Entry 4YJ3 (X-ray diffraction, 3.75 A resolution); this record covers chains C and D of the 6 polymer chains in the assembly.

# Chain C
Molecule: Tubulin alpha-1B chain
Source organism: Bos taurus
UniProt: P81947 (TBA1B_BOVIN); numbering as in UniProt (aligned over 1-451)
Amino-acid sequence (451 residues; each row starts with the number of its first residue):
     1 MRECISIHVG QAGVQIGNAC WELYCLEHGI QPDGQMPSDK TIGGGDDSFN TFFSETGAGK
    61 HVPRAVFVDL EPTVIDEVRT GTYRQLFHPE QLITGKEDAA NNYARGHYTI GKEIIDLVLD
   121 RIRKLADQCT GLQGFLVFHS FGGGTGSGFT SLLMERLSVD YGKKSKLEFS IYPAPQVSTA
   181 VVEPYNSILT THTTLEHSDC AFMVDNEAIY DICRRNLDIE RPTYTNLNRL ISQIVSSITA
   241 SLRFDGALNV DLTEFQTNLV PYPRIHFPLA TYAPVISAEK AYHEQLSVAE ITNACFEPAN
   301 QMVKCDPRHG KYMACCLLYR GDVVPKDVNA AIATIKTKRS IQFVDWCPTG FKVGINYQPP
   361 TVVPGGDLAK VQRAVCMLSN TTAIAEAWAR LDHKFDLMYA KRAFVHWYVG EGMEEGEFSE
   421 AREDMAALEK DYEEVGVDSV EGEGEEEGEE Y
Disordered / not traced: 441-451
Ion coordination: Ca2+: Asp39, Thr41, Gly44, Glu55
Residues lining bound ligands:
  - 4EE (6-(4-ethoxyphenyl)-3-(2-methoxyphenyl)-7H-[1,2,4]triazolo[3,4-b][1,3,4]thiadiazine): Thr179, Ala180, Val181
  - GTP (guanosine-5'-triphosphate): Gly10, Gln11, Ala12, Gln15, Ile16, Asp69, Asp98, Ala99, Ala100, Asn101, Asn102, Ser140, Gly143, Gly144, Thr145, Gly146, Ile171, Val177, Thr179, Glu183, Asn206, Tyr224, Leu227, Asn228, Ile231
From the paper describing this entry:
  - binding site for 4EE: Val181

# Chain D
Molecule: Tubulin beta-2B chain
Source organism: Bos taurus
UniProt: Q6B856 (TBB2B_BOVIN); the author numbering skips numbers that UniProt does not, so the offset changes along the chain: 1-42 = UniProt 1-42; 45-360 = UniProt 43-358; 369-455 = UniProt 359-445
Amino-acid sequence (445 residues; each row starts with the number of its first residue; note: 10 numbers in that range are skipped by the numbering (no residue carries them; nothing is unmodelled there)):
     1 MREIVHIQAG QCGNQIGAKF WEVISDEHGI DPTGSYHGDS DL
    45 QLERINVYYN EATGNKYVPR AILVDLEPGT MDSVRSGPFG QIFRPDNFVF GQSGAGNNWA
   105 KGHYTEGAEL VDSVLDVVRK ESESCDCLQG FQLTHSLGGG TGSGMGTLLI SKIREEYPDR
   165 IMNTFSVMPS PKVSDTVVEP YNATLSVHQL VENTDETYCI DNEALYDICF RTLKLTTPTY
   225 GDLNHLVSAT MSGVTTCLRF PGQLNADLRK LAVNMVPFPR LHFFMPGFAP LTSRGSQQYR
   285 ALTVPELTQQ MFDSKNMMAA CDPRHGRYLT VAAIFRGRMS MKEVDEQMLN VQNKNSSYFV
   345 EWIPNNVKTA VCDIPP
   369 RGLKMSATFI GNSTAIQELF KRISEQFTAM FRRKAFLHWY TGEGMDEMEF TEAESNMNDL
   429 VSEYQQYQDA TADEQGEFEE EEGEDEA
Disordered / not traced: 276-285, 442-455
Curated features (UniProtKB/Swiss-Prot):
  - motif: Met1 to Ile4 (MREI motif)
  - binding site (GTP): Gln11, Glu71, Ser140, Gly144, Thr145, Gly146, Asn206, Asn228
  - binding site (Mg(2+)): Glu71
  - modified residue: Ser40 (Phosphoserine), Thr57 (Phosphothreonine), Lys60 (N6-acetyllysine), Ser174 (Phosphoserine), Thr287 (Phosphothreonine), Thr292 (Phosphothreonine), Arg320 (Omega-N-methylarginine), Glu448 (5-glutamyl polyglutamate)
  - cross-link (Glycyl lysine isopeptide (Lys-Gly)): Lys60 (interchain with G-Cter in ubiquitin), Lys326 (interchain with G-Cter in ubiquitin)
Ion coordination: Mg2+: Gln11 (together with GDP)
Residues lining bound ligands:
  - 4EE (6-(4-ethoxyphenyl)-3-(2-methoxyphenyl)-7H-[1,2,4]triazolo[3,4-b][1,3,4]thiadiazine): Val238, Cys241, Leu242, Leu248, Ala250, Asp251, Lys254, Leu255, Asn258, Met259, Thr314, Val315, Ala316, Ala317, Ile318, Asn350, Val351, Lys352, Ala354, Ile378
  - GDP (guanosine-5'-diphosphate): Gly10, Gln11, Cys12, Gln15, Ile16, Asn101, Ser140, Gly142, Gly143, Gly144, Thr145, Gly146, Val171, Pro173, Val177, Ser178, Asp179, Glu183, Asn206, Leu209, Tyr224, Leu227, Asn228
From the paper describing this entry:
  - binding site for 4EE: Cys241, Leu248, Ala250, Leu255, Asn258, Met259, Thr314, Ala316, Ile318, Ile378

# Chain C / chain D interface
Pairs across the interface (54):
  Glu71(C) - Arg2(D)  salt bridge
  Glu71(C) - Asn249(D)  hydrogen bond
  Pro72(C) - Met1(D)  hydrophobic
  Thr73(C) - Asn249(D)  hydrogen bond
  Lys96(C) - Met1(D)
  Lys96(C) - Asp130(D)  salt bridge
  Lys96(C) - Cys131(D)  hydrogen bond (backbone-side chain)
  Glu97(C) - Cys131(D)
  Glu97(C) - Arg164(D)  salt bridge
  Glu97(C) - Arg253(D)  salt bridge
  Asp98(C) - Arg2(D)  salt bridge
  Asp98(C) - Lys254(D)  salt bridge
  Ala100(C) - Arg253(D)
  Ala100(C) - Lys254(D)
  Ala100(C) - Val257(D)
  Asn101(C) - Lys254(D)
  Asn101(C) - Asn258(D)
  Arg105(C) - Arg253(D)
  Pro175(C) - Asn349(D)
  Ser178(C) - Lys352(D)  hydrogen bond (backbone-side chain)
  Thr179(C) - Lys352(D)
  Ala180(C) - Asn258(D)
  Val181(C) - Asn258(D)  hydrogen bond (backbone-side chain)
  Val181(C) - Pro348(D)
  Glu220(C) - Lys326(D)
  Arg221(C) - Met325(D)
  Arg221(C) - Lys326(D)  hydrogen bond (side chain-backbone)
  Arg221(C) - Asp329(D)  salt bridge
  Arg221(C) - Glu330(D)
  Tyr224(C) - Gln247(D)
  Lys394(C) - Pro348(D)
  Lys394(C) - Asn349(D)
  Leu397(C) - Glu345(D)
  Leu397(C) - Trp346(D)
  Leu397(C) - Pro348(D)  hydrophobic
  Met398(C) - Trp346(D)  hydrogen bond (backbone-backbone)
  Met398(C) - Pro348(D)
  Lys401(C) - Phe262(D)
  Lys401(C) - Trp346(D)
  Lys401(C) - Thr439(D)  hydrogen bond (side chain-backbone)
  Arg402(C) - Phe262(D)
  Ala403(C) - Pro261(D)
  Phe404(C) - Val257(D)
  Phe404(C) - Asn258(D)
  Phe404(C) - Val260(D)
  Phe404(C) - Pro261(D)  hydrogen bond (backbone-backbone)
  Phe404(C) - Thr314(D)
  Phe404(C) - Ile347(D)  hydrophobic
  His406(C) - Val260(D)  hydrogen bond (side chain-backbone)
  His406(C) - Pro261(D)
  His406(C) - Pro263(D)
  Trp407(C) - Ala256(D)  hydrogen bond (side chain-backbone)
  Trp407(C) - Val257(D)
  Trp407(C) - Val260(D)  hydrogen bond (side chain-backbone)
Other interface residues (no listed pair), chain C (28 interface residues in all): Gln11, Glu411
Other interface residues (no listed pair), chain D (35 interface residues in all): Ile165, Asp199, Leu248, Asp251, Met259, Tyr435, Ala438

# Overview
28 residues of chain C and 35 residues of chain D are in contact; the contacts include 12 hydrogen bonds and 7
salt bridges. Polar pairs include Glu71(C)-Arg2(D), Lys96(C)-Asp130(D) and Glu97(C)-Arg164(D). Compound 4EE is
bound between chain C and chain D. From the paper: a binding site for 4EE at Val181(C) and Cys241(D) among
others.
Chain C is Tubulin alpha-1B chain and chain D is Tubulin beta-2B chain, both from Bos taurus; the structure,
Crystal structure of tubulin bound to compound 2, was determined by X-ray diffraction (same publication as
4YJ2).
